PDB entry 2ZH1 | X-ray diffraction, 2.80 A resolution | chains B and A

# Chain B
Molecule: 33-nt RNA strand
Sequence (33 nucleotides; each row starts with the number of its first residue):
     1 GGCCCGGGGCGGUUCGAUUCCGCCCUGGGCCAA

# Chain A
Protein: CCA-adding enzyme
Source organism: Archaeoglobus fulgidus
Notes: EC 2.7.7.25, 2.7.7.21
Reference sequence: O28126 (CCA_ARCFU); residue numbers follow UniProt; this construct covers 1-437
Sequence (437 residues; numbered 1 to 437; the number before each row is that of its first residue):
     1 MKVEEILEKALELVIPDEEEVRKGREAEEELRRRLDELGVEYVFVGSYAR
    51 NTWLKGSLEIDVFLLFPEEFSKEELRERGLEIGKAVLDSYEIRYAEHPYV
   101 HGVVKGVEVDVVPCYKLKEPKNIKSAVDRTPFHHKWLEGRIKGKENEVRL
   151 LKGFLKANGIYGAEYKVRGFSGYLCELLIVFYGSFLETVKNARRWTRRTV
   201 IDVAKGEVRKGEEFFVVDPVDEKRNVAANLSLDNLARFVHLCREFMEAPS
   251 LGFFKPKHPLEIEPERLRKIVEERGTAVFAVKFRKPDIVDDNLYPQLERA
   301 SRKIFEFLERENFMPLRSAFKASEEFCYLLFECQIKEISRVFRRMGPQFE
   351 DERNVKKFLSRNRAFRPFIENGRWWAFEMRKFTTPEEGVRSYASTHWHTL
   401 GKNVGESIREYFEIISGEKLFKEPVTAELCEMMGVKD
UniProt features mapped onto this chain:
  - binding site (ATP): Ser47, Arg50, His133, Lys152, Tyr161
  - binding site (CTP): Ser47, Arg50, His133, Lys152, Tyr161
  - binding site (Mg(2+)): Glu59, Asp61, Asp110
  - mutagenesis: Arg50 (R50A: High decrease in both AMP and CMP incorporation), Asp110 (D110A: High decrease in both AMP and CMP incorporation), His133 (H133A: No decrease in both AMP and CMP incorporation), Arg299 to Arg302 (Does not affect the CCA tRNA nucleotidyltransferase activity, while the CCACCA tRNA nucleotidyltransferase activity is strongly reduced)
What the authors report for this chain:
  - contacts within the chain: Glu96-Ala126 (hydrogen bond)
  - mutagenesis - R224A: decreased catalytic activity on mini-D73N74
  - binding site for the 33-nt RNA strand (chain B): Tyr94
  - mutagenesis - R224A: decreased catalytic activity on mini-D73U74
  - mutagenesis - R224A: decreased catalytic activity on mini-D73U74C75
  - mutagenesis - R224A: decreased catalytic activity on mini-D73C74U75
  - mutagenesis - R224A: unchanged catalytic activity on mini-D73C74C75

# Interface between chain B and chain A
Pairs across the interface (45):
  G1(B) with Tyr165(A), base contact; Asn292(A), hydrogen bond to the sugar; Gln296(A), hydrogen bond to the sugar; Lys402(A), salt bridge to the phosphate
  G2(B) with Tyr165(A), base contact; Pro295(A), sugar contact; Gln296(A), sugar contact; Arg299(A), phosphate contact; Gly401(A), phosphate contact; Lys402(A), hydrogen bond to the phosphate
  C3(B) with Arg299(A), salt bridge to the phosphate; Arg302(A), salt bridge to the phosphate
  U14(B) with Arg344(A), sugar contact; Arg361(A), salt bridge to the phosphate
  C15(B) with Met345(A), base contact; Gly346(A), hydrogen bond to the base; Pro347(A), base contact; Asn354(A), hydrogen bond to the sugar; Lys357(A), sugar contact; Phe358(A), hydrogen bond to the sugar; Arg361(A), salt bridge to the phosphate; Arg363(A), salt bridge to the phosphate
  G16(B) with Lys357(A), salt bridge to the phosphate
  C21(B) with Arg310(A), hydrogen bond to the phosphate; His396(A), hydrogen bond to the sugar
  G22(B) with Lys303(A), salt bridge to the phosphate; Arg310(A), salt bridge to the phosphate; Tyr392(A), hydrogen bond to the phosphate; His396(A), phosphate contact
  C23(B) with His398(A), salt bridge to the phosphate; Thr399(A), phosphate contact
  C24(B) with His398(A), salt bridge to the phosphate
  C31(B) with Tyr165(A), hydrogen bond to the base; Arg224(A), phosphate contact; Ala228(A), sugar contact; Asn229(A), hydrogen bond to the sugar
  A32(B) with Ala163(A), sugar contact; Glu164(A), sugar contact; Tyr165(A), sugar contact; Asn229(A), sugar contact; Asp291(A), hydrogen bond to the sugar
  A33(B) with Tyr94(A), hydrogen bond to the sugar; Ala95(A), sugar contact; Glu96(A), hydrogen bond to the base; Asp291(A), sugar contact
Interface residues without a listed pair, chain A (35 interface residues in all): Tyr99, Arg373, Asn403
The authors on this interface:
  - interface residues, chain A: Tyr94(A)

# Summary
13 residues of chain B and 35 residues of chain A are in contact; the contacts include 14 hydrogen bonds and
11 salt bridges. Among the polar pairs are C15(B)-Gly346(A), C31(B)-Tyr165(A) and A33(B)-Glu96(A). From the
paper: a binding site for the 33-nt RNA strand (chain B) at Tyr94(A); R224A of chain A reduces catalytic
activity on mini-D73N74.
Here chain B is a 33-nt RNA strand and chain A is CCA-adding enzyme (Archaeoglobus fulgidus). Entry 2ZH1
(Complex structure of AFCCA with tRNAminiDA) was determined by X-ray diffraction, deposited together with
2ZH2, 2ZH3, 2ZH4, 2ZH6, 2ZH7, 2ZH8 and 3 further entries.
